Entry 7BUA (electron microscopy, 4.80 A resolution (low resolution: residue-level contacts below are approximate; hydrogen-bond / salt-bridge calls are withheld)); this record covers chains C and B of the 12 polymer chains in the assembly.

Chain C (and B):
Name: Genome polyprotein
Organism: Zika virus ZIKV/H. sapiens/FrenchPolynesia/10087PF/2013
Notes: EC 3.4.21.91, 3.6.1.15, 3.6.4.13, 2.1.1.56, 2.1.1.57, 2.7.7.48; chain B of this document is another copy of the same molecule, construct and numbering; everything in this record applies to it too
UniProt: A0A024B7W1 (POLG_ZIKVF); residues 1-504 here correspond to UniProt positions 291-794 (UniProt number = residue number + 290)
Chain sequence (504 residues; each row starts with the number of its first residue):
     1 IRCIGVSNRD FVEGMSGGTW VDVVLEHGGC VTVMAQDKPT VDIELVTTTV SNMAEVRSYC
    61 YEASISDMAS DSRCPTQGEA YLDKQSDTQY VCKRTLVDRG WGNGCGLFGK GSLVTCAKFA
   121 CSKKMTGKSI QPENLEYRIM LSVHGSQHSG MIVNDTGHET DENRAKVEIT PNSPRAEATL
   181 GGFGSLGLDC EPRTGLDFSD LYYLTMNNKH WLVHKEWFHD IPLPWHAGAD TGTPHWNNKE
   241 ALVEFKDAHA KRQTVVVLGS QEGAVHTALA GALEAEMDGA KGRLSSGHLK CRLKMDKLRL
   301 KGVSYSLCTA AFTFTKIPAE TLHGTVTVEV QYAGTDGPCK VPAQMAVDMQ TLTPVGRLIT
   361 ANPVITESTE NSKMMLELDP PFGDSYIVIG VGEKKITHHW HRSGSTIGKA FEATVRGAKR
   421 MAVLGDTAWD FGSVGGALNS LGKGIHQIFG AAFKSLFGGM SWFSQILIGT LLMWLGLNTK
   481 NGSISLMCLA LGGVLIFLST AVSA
Cystine bridges: Cys-3/Cys-30, Cys-60/Cys-121, Cys-74/Cys-105, Cys-92/Cys-116, Cys-190/Cys-291, Cys-308/Cys-339
Covalently attached groups: N-acetylglucosamine (NAG) linked to Asn-154
Curated features (UniProtKB/Swiss-Prot):
  - region: Asp-98 to Gly-111 (Fusion peptide)
  - site: Ala-504 (Cleavage)
  - glycosylation: Asn-154 (N-linked (GlcNAc...) asparagine)
  - cross-link (Glycyl lysine isopeptide (Lys-Gly)): Lys-38 (interchain with G-Cter in ubiquitin), Lys-281 (interchain with G-Cter in ubiquitin)

Chain C / chain B interface:
Contacting residue pairs (13; chain C residue first):
  Phe-314(C) / Asn-172(B)
  Ile-317(C) / Glu-133(B)
  Asp-384(C) / Glu-191(B)
  Tyr-386(C) / Asp-189(B)
  Tyr-386(C) / Cys-190(B)
  Thr-397(C) / Asn-172(B)
  Thr-397(C) / Arg-175(B)
  His-398(C) / Pro-171(B)
  His-398(C) / Arg-193(B)
  His-399(C) / Glu-191(B)
  His-399(C) / Arg-193(B)
  Trp-400(C) / Arg-193(B)
  His-401(C) / Thr-194(B)
Interface residues without a listed pair, chain C (11 interface residues in all): Gln-350, Lys-395
Interface residues without a listed pair, chain B (12 interface residues in all): Pro-174, Pro-192, Lys-294

Overview:
11 residues of chain C face 12 of chain B across their interface.
Both chains are Genome polyprotein (Zika virus ZIKV/H. sapiens/FrenchPolynesia/10087PF/2013). Entry 7BUA
(Cryo-EM structure of zika virus complexed with Fab SIgN-3C at pH 8.0) was determined by electron microscopy,
deposited together with 7BU8, 7BUB, 7BUD, 7BUE and 7BUF.
